6GAP - chains A and C of the 3 polymer chains in the assembly; structure by X-ray diffraction, 2.15 A resolution.

Chain A (and C):
Protein: Outer capsid protein sigma-1
Organism: Mammalian orthoreovirus 3 Dearing
Notes: chain C of this document is another copy of the same molecule, construct and numbering; everything in this record applies to it too
UniProtKB: P03528 (SIGM1_REOVD); residues 25-262 here = UniProt positions 25-262
Amino-acid sequence (261 residues; each row starts with the number of its first residue):
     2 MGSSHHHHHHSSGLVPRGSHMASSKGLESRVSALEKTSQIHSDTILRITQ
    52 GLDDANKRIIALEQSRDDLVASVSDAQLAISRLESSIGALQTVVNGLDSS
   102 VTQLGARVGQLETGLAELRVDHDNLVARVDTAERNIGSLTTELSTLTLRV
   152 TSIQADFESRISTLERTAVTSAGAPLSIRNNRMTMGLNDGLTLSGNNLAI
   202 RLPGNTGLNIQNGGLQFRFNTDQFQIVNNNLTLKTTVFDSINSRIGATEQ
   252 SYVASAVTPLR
Disordered / not traced: 2-26, 245-262 (chain C: 2-26, 240-262)
Sequence notes: initiating methionine (2); expression tag (3-24)
Curated features (UniProtKB/Swiss-Prot):
  - glycosylation: Asn231 (N-linked (GlcNAc...) asparagine)
What the authors report for this chain:
  - contacts within the chain: Asp157-Arg161 (salt bridge)
  - mutagenesis - R161A, R161A/N182A (1,000-fold), N182A: decreased growth
  - mutagenesis - R161A, N182A: decreased expression
  - mutagenesis - R161A: decreased stability (proposed by the authors, not directly observed)
  - mutagenesis - N182A: decreased stability
  - self-association interface (contacts with another copy of this molecule); pairs are residue here / residue on that copy: Arg67-Ser66, Gln155-Arg150

How chain A and chain C interact:
Pairs across the interface (191):
  Leu28(A) - Leu28(C)  hydrophobic
  Arg31(A) - Glu29(C)  salt bridge
  Arg31(A) - Val32(C)
  Arg31(A) - Ser33(C)
  Arg31(A) - Glu36(C)  salt bridge
  Val32(A) - Val32(C)  hydrophobic
  Leu35(A) - Val32(C)  hydrophobic
  Leu35(A) - Leu35(C)
  Leu35(A) - Glu36(C)
  Leu35(A) - Ser39(C)
  Thr38(A) - Ser39(C)
  His42(A) - Ser39(C)
  His42(A) - His42(C)
  His42(A) - Ser43(C)  hydrogen bond
  His42(A) - Ile46(C)
  Thr45(A) - Ile46(C)
  Ile49(A) - Ile49(C)  hydrophobic
  Ile49(A) - Thr50(C)
  Ile49(A) - Leu53(C)
  Gly52(A) - Leu53(C)
  Leu53(A) - Leu53(C)
  Ala56(A) - Asn57(C)
  Ala56(A) - Ile60(C)  hydrophobic
  Arg59(A) - Ile60(C)
  Arg59(A) - Ile61(C)
  Arg59(A) - Glu64(C)  salt bridge
  Ile60(A) - Ile60(C)  hydrophobic
  Leu63(A) - Leu63(C)  hydrophobic
  Leu63(A) - Glu64(C)
  Leu63(A) - Arg67(C)
  Ser66(A) - Arg67(C)  hydrogen bond
  Leu70(A) - Leu70(C)  hydrophobic
  Leu70(A) - Val74(C)  hydrophobic
  Ser73(A) - Val74(C)
  Ser73(A) - Gln78(C)
  Val74(A) - Val74(C)  hydrophobic
  Ala77(A) - Ile81(C)  hydrophobic
  Ala80(A) - Ile81(C)  hydrophobic
  Ala80(A) - Glu85(C)
  Ile81(A) - Ile81(C)  hydrophobic
  Arg83(A) - Glu85(C)  salt bridge
  Leu84(A) - Ile81(C)  hydrophobic
  Leu84(A) - Leu84(C)  hydrophobic
  Leu84(A) - Glu85(C)
  Leu84(A) - Ile88(C)  hydrophobic
  Ser87(A) - Ile88(C)
  Leu91(A) - Gln92(C)
  Leu91(A) - Val95(C)  hydrophobic
  Val94(A) - Val95(C)  hydrophobic
  Val95(A) - Val95(C)  hydrophobic
  Leu98(A) - Val95(C)
  Leu98(A) - Asp99(C)
  Ser101(A) - Val102(C)
  Val102(A) - Val102(C)  hydrophobic
  Leu105(A) - Val102(C)
  Leu105(A) - Gly106(C)
  Leu105(A) - Val109(C)  hydrophobic
  Arg108(A) - Val109(C)
  Arg108(A) - Gly110(C)
  Arg108(A) - Glu113(C)  salt bridge
  Val109(A) - Val109(C)  hydrophobic
  Leu112(A) - Val109(C)
  Leu112(A) - Leu112(C)
  Leu112(A) - Glu113(C)
  Leu112(A) - Leu116(C)
  Gly115(A) - Leu116(C)
  Leu116(A) - Leu116(C)
  Leu119(A) - Leu119(C)  hydrophobic
  Leu119(A) - Arg120(C)
  Leu119(A) - His123(C)
  Asp122(A) - Arg120(C)  salt bridge
  Asp122(A) - His123(C)
  His123(A) - His123(C)
  Leu126(A) - His123(C)
  Leu126(A) - Val127(C)  hydrophobic
  Leu126(A) - Val130(C)  hydrophobic
  Arg129(A) - Val130(C)
  Arg129(A) - Asp131(C)  salt bridge
  Arg129(A) - Glu134(C)  salt bridge
  Val130(A) - Val130(C)  hydrophobic
  Ala133(A) - Ile137(C)  hydrophobic
  Asn136(A) - Ile137(C)
  Ile137(A) - Ile137(C)  hydrophobic
  Leu140(A) - Thr141(C)
  Leu140(A) - Leu144(C)  hydrophobic
  Glu143(A) - Leu144(C)
  Leu144(A) - Leu144(C)  hydrophobic
  Leu147(A) - Leu144(C)  hydrophobic
  Leu147(A) - Leu147(C)  hydrophobic
  Leu147(A) - Thr148(C)
  Arg150(A) - Thr148(C)
  Arg150(A) - Val151(C)
  Arg150(A) - Thr152(C)  hydrogen bond
  Arg150(A) - Gln155(C)
  Val151(A) - Val151(C)  hydrophobic
  Ile154(A) - Gln155(C)
  Phe158(A) - Gln155(C)
  Phe158(A) - Phe158(C)  hydrophobic
  Phe158(A) - Glu159(C)
  Phe158(A) - Ile162(C)  hydrophobic
  Arg161(A) - Glu159(C)  salt bridge
  Arg161(A) - Ile162(C)
  Arg161(A) - Ser163(C)
  Arg161(A) - Glu166(C)  salt bridge
  Ile162(A) - Ile162(C)  hydrophobic
  Leu165(A) - Leu165(C)  hydrophobic
  Glu166(A) - Asn182(C)  hydrogen bond (backbone-side chain)
  Arg167(A) - Asn182(C)  hydrogen bond (backbone-side chain)
  Thr168(A) - Val170(C)
  Thr168(A) - Thr171(C)
  Thr168(A) - Asn182(C)
  Ala169(A) - Val170(C)
  Ala169(A) - Asn182(C)  hydrogen bond (backbone-side chain)
  Val170(A) - Val170(C)  hydrogen bond (backbone-backbone)
  Val170(A) - Ile179(C)  hydrophobic
  Val170(A) - Asn182(C)
  Val170(A) - Met184(C)  hydrophobic
  Thr171(A) - Asn182(C)  hydrogen bond (backbone-backbone)
  Ser172(A) - Asn182(C)  hydrogen bond (backbone-backbone)
  Ser172(A) - Arg183(C)
  Ser172(A) - Met184(C)  hydrogen bond (backbone-backbone)
  Ala173(A) - Arg183(C)
  Ala173(A) - Met184(C)
  Gly174(A) - Arg183(C)
  Gly174(A) - Met184(C)  hydrogen bond (backbone-backbone)
  Ala175(A) - Leu194(C)  hydrophobic
  Ala175(A) - Asn197(C)
  Pro176(A) - Met186(C)  hydrophobic
  Pro176(A) - Leu194(C)
  Pro176(A) - Asn197(C)
  Pro176(A) - Leu199(C)
  Leu177(A) - Leu177(C)  hydrophobic
  Leu177(A) - Met184(C)  hydrophobic
  Leu177(A) - Met186(C)  hydrophobic
  Met184(A) - Met184(C)  hydrophobic
  Met186(A) - Met186(C)  hydrophobic
  Met186(A) - Leu199(C)  hydrophobic
  Gly187(A) - Asn198(C)
  Gly187(A) - Leu199(C)  hydrogen bond (backbone-backbone)
  Leu188(A) - Asn198(C)  hydrogen bond (backbone-side chain)
  Leu188(A) - Leu199(C)
  Asn189(A) - Ser195(C)  hydrogen bond
  Asn189(A) - Asn198(C)  hydrogen bond
  Asn189(A) - Leu199(C)  hydrogen bond (backbone-backbone)
  Asp190(A) - Ile211(C)
  Asp190(A) - Gly214(C)
  Gly191(A) - Ile201(C)
  Gly191(A) - Gly215(C)
  Gly191(A) - Leu216(C)
  Leu192(A) - Leu199(C)
  Leu192(A) - Ala200(C)
  Leu199(A) - Leu199(C)  hydrophobic
  Arg202(A) - Gly214(C)
  Arg202(A) - Gly215(C)
  Arg202(A) - Leu216(C)  hydrogen bond (backbone-backbone)
  Leu203(A) - Leu216(C)
  Pro204(A) - Asn213(C)
  Pro204(A) - Gly214(C)
  Pro204(A) - Gly215(C)
  Pro204(A) - Leu216(C)
  Pro204(A) - Gln217(C)  hydrogen bond (backbone-side chain)
  Asn206(A) - Ile227(C)
  Asn206(A) - Asn230(C)
  Thr207(A) - Gln217(C)
  Thr207(A) - Phe218(C)  hydrogen bond (side chain-backbone)
  Thr207(A) - Ile227(C)
  Thr207(A) - Asn230(C)  hydrogen bond (backbone-side chain)
  Gly208(A) - Ile227(C)
  Gly208(A) - Asn230(C)  hydrogen bond (backbone-side chain)
  Leu209(A) - Leu216(C)  hydrophobic
  Leu209(A) - Gln217(C)
  Leu209(A) - Phe218(C)
  Leu209(A) - Asn230(C)  hydrogen bond (backbone-side chain)
  Asn210(A) - Asn230(C)
  Leu216(A) - Leu216(C)  hydrophobic
  Phe218(A) - Phe218(C)  hydrophobic
  Phe218(A) - Leu232(C)  hydrophobic
  Arg219(A) - Asn229(C)  hydrogen bond (side chain-backbone)
  Arg219(A) - Asn230(C)  hydrogen bond (side chain-backbone)
  Arg219(A) - Asn231(C)  hydrogen bond
  Arg219(A) - Leu232(C)  hydrogen bond (backbone-backbone)
  Phe220(A) - Asn231(C)
  Phe220(A) - Leu232(C)
  Asn221(A) - Leu232(C)  hydrogen bond (backbone-backbone)
  Gln224(A) - Thr233(C)
  Gln224(A) - Leu234(C)  hydrogen bond (side chain-backbone)
  Phe225(A) - Phe225(C)  hydrophobic
  Phe225(A) - Leu232(C)
  Phe225(A) - Leu234(C)  hydrophobic
  Leu232(A) - Leu232(C)  hydrophobic
  Val238(A) - Leu234(C)  hydrophobic
Interface residues without a listed pair, chain A (102 interface residues in all): Ile46, Ala62, Ile88, Glu118, Asp157, Ile201, Gly205, Leu234
Interface residues without a listed pair, chain C (98 interface residues in all): Val71, Leu91, Leu98, Leu105, Leu126, Leu140, Ala169, Thr185, Leu192, Leu209, Gln212
From the paper, about this interface:
  - residue pairs: Arg161(A)-Glu166(C) (salt bridge)

Overview:
102 residues of chain A and 98 residues of chain C are in contact; the contacts include 28 hydrogen bonds and
10 salt bridges. Among the polar pairs are Arg31(A)-Glu29(C), Arg31(A)-Glu36(C) and Arg59(A)-Glu64(C). The
paper describes a salt bridge between Arg161(A) and Glu166(C). From the paper: R161A, R161A/N182A and N182A of
chain A reduce growth; a self-association interface involving Arg67(A) and Gln155(A).
Both chains are Outer capsid protein sigma-1 (Mammalian orthoreovirus 3 Dearing). Entry 6GAP (Crystal
structure of the T3D reovirus sigma1 coiled coil tail and body) was determined by X-ray diffraction (same
publication as 6GAJ, 6GAK and 6GAO).
